PDB entry 6CNV | X-ray diffraction, 4.10 A resolution (low resolution: residue-level contacts below are approximate; hydrogen-bond / salt-bridge calls are withheld) | chains A and B of the 5 polymer chains in the assembly

# Chain A
Protein: Hemagglutinin
Source organism: Influenza B virus
UniProtKB: U3RVK6 (U3RVK6_9INFB); the construct lacks a stretch of the UniProt sequence, so the offset changes along the chain: 1-163 = UniProt 16-178; 164-344 = UniProt 182-362
Amino-acid sequence (347 residues; each row starts with the number of its first residue; a row labelled like 163A-163C holds insertion residues (163A, then the next letters in order)):
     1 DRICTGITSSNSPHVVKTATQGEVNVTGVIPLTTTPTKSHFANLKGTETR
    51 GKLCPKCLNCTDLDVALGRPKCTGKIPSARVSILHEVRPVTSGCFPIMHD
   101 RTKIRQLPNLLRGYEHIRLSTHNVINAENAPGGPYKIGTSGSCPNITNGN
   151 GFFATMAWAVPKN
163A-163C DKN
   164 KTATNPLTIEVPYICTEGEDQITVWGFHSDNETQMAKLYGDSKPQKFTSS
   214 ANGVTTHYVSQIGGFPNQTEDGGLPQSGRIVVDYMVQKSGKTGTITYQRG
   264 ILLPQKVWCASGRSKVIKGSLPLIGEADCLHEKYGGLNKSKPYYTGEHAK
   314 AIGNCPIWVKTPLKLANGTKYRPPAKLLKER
Unresolved in the structure: 1
Disulfides: Cys-54/Cys-57, Cys-60/Cys-72, Cys-94/Cys-143, Cys-178/Cys-272, Cys-292/Cys-318
Covalently attached groups: N-acetylglucosamine (NAG) linked to Asn-25, Asn-145, Asn-230, Asn-301, Asn-330

# Chain B
Protein: Envelope glycoprotein
Source organism: Influenza B virus
UniProtKB: chimeric construct of G4WYG8, M1E1E4: residues 348-521 from G4WYG8 (G4WYG8_9INFB) positions 363-536 (UniProt number = residue number + 15); residues 534-561 from M1E1E4 positions 1-28 (UniProt number = residue number - 533)
Amino-acid sequence (220 residues; numbered 348 to 567; the number before each row is that of its first residue):
   348 GFFGAIAGFLEGGWEGMIAGWHGYTSHGAHGVAVAADLKSTQEAINKITK
   398 NLNSLSELEVKNLQRLSGAMDELHNEILELDEKVDDLRADTISSQIELAV
   448 LLSNEGIINSEDEHLLALERKLKKMLGPSAVEIGNGCFETKHKCNQTCLD
   498 RIAAGTFDAGEFSLPTFDSLNITASGRLVPRGSPGSGYIPEAPRDGQAYV
   548 RKDGEWVLLSTFLGHHHHHH
Unresolved in the structure: 348-364, 515-567
Construct notes: linker (522-533); expression tag (562-567)

# Interface between chain A and chain B
Cross-chain cystine bridges: Cys-4(A)/Cys-484(B)
Contacting residue pairs - 104 pairs, chain A then chain B:
  Arg-2(A) with Thr-372(B); Ser-373(B); His-374(B); Cys-484(B); Phe-485(B); Glu-486(B); Thr-487(B)
  Ile-3(A) with Thr-372(B); Leu-469(B); Cys-484(B); Phe-485(B); Thr-487(B); Cys-491(B); Leu-496(B); Ile-499(B)
  Cys-4(A) with Tyr-371(B); Thr-372(B); Leu-469(B); Gly-483(B); Cys-484(B), disulfide
  Thr-5(A) with Gly-370(B); Tyr-371(B); Leu-465(B); Glu-466(B); Leu-469(B); Gly-483(B)
  Gly-6(A) with Gly-370(B)
  Ile-7(A) with Trp-368(B); His-369(B); Leu-462(B)
  Thr-8(A) with Trp-368(B)
  Val-16(A) with Asn-451(B); Ile-455(B)
  Lys-17(A) with Leu-448(B); Asn-451(B)
  Thr-18(A) with Leu-448(B); Asn-451(B); Glu-452(B); Ile-455(B)
  Ala-19(A) with Leu-448(B); Leu-449(B); Glu-452(B)
  Thr-20(A) with Glu-452(B)
  Gln-21(A) with Glu-452(B); Asn-456(B)
  Val-24(A) with Ile-455(B)
  Leu-32(A) with Leu-402(B); Val-447(B)
  Leu-84(A) with Arg-412(B)
  Arg-88(A) with Glu-419(B)
  Lys-103(A) with Leu-420(B)
  Gln-106(A) with Asp-418(B)
  Gly-113(A) with Ser-414(B)
  Arg-276(A) with Ser-414(B)
  Ser-277(A) with Ser-414(B)
  Val-279(A) with Gln-411(B); Arg-412(B)
  Lys-281(A) with Arg-412(B)
  Tyr-306(A) with Leu-402(B); Leu-405(B); Ile-443(B)
  His-311(A) with Leu-410(B); Asp-432(B); Ala-436(B)
  Lys-313(A) with Leu-410(B); Gln-411(B); Arg-412(B); Asp-428(B); Asp-432(B)
  Ala-314(A) with Asn-409(B); Leu-410(B); Gln-411(B)
  Ile-315(A) with Gln-411(B)
  Gly-316(A) with Asn-409(B)
  Cys-318(A) with Asn-409(B)
  Ile-320(A) with Val-407(B); Ile-439(B); Ile-443(B)
  Trp-321(A) with Ala-436(B); Ser-440(B)
  Val-322(A) with Ser-440(B)
  Lys-323(A) with Ser-440(B)
  Thr-324(A) with Glu-444(B)
  Leu-326(A) with Ile-443(B); Glu-444(B); Val-447(B)
  Lys-327(A) with Val-447(B); Asn-451(B)
  Leu-328(A) with Ile-395(B); Leu-399(B); Asn-451(B); Ile-454(B)
  Ala-329(A) with Ile-395(B); Asn-451(B); Ile-454(B)
  Asn-330(A) with Trp-368(B); Ile-395(B)
  Gly-331(A) with Trp-368(B); Ile-395(B)
  Thr-332(A) with Glu-458(B)
  Lys-333(A) with Ile-455(B); Glu-458(B); Asp-459(B)
  Leu-341(A) with His-374(B)
Interface residues without a listed pair, chain A (57 interface residues in all): Val-26, Thr-27, Ile-30, Val-87, Asn-109, Leu-110, Tyr-247, Lys-278, Ile-280, Glu-295, Pro-305, Leu-340
Interface residues without a listed pair, chain B (61 interface residues in all): Gly-367, Val-379, Asn-398, Ser-403, Met-417, Asp-437, Ser-441, Ser-450, Leu-473, Ile-480, Asn-482, His-489

# In short
57 residues of chain A and 61 residues of chain B are in contact, with 1 disulfide bond. Covalently linked
N-acetylglucosamine: at Asn-25(A), Asn-145(A), Asn-230(A), Asn-301(A) and Asn-330(A).
Chain A is Hemagglutinin and chain B is Envelope glycoprotein, both from Influenza B virus; the structure,
Influenza B/brisbane hemagglutinin fab CR9115 SD84H complex, was determined by X-ray diffraction, deposited
together with 6FYT, 6FYU and 6FYW.
